Entry 8IFN (electron microscopy, 2.81 A resolution); this record covers chains B and A of the 6 polymer chains in the assembly.

[Chain B]
Molecule: Spike glycoprotein
From: Middle East respiratory syndrome-related coronavirus
Reference sequence: R9UQ53 (R9UQ53_MERS); the construct has insertions or renumbered stretches relative to UniProt, so the offset changes along the chain: 1-1290 = UniProt 1-1290; 1301-1333 = UniProt 1292-1324
Sequence (1347 residues; row label = number of the first residue in the row):
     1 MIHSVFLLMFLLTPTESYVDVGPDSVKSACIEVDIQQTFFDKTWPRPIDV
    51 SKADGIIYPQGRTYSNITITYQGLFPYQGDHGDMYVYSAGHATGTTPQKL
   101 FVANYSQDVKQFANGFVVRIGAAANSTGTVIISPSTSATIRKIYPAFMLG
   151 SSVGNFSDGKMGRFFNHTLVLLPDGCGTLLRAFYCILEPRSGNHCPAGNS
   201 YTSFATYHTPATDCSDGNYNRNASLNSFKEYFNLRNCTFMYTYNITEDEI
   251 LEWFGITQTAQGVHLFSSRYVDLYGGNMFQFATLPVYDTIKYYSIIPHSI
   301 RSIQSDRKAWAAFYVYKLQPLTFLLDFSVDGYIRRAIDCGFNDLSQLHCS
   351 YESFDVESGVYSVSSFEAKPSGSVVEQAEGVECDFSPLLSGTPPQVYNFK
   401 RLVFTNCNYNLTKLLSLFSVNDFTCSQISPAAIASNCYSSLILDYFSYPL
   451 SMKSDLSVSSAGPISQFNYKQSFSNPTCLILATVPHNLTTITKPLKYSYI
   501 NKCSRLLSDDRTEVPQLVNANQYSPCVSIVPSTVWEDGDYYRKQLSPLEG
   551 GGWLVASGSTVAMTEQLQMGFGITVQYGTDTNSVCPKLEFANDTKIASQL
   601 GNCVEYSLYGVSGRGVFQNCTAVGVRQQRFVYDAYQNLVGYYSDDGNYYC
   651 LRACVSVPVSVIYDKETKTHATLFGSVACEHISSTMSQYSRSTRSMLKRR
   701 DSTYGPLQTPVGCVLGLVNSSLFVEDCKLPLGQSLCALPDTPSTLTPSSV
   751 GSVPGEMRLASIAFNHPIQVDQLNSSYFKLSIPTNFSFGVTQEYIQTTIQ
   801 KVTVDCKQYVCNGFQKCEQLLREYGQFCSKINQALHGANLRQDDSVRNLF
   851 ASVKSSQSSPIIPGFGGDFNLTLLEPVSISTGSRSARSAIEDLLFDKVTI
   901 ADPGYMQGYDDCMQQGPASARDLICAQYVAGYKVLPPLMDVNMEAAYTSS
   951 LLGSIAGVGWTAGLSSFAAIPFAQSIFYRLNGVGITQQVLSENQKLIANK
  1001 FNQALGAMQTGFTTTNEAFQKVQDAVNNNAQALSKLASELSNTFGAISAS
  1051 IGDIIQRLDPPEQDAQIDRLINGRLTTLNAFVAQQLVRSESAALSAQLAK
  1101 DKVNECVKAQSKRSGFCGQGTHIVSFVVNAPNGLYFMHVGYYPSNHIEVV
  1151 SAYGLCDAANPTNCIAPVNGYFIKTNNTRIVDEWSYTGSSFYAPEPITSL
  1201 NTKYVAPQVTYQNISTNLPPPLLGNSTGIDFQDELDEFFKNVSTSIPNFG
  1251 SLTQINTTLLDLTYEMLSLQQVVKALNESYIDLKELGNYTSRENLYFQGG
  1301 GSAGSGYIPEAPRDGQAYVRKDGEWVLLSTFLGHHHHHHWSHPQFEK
Not modelled in the structure: 1-17, 701-704, 742-752, 878-885, 1178-1181, 1225-1347
Construct notes: conflict Ser-748 (Arg in R9UQ53), Gly-751 (Arg in R9UQ53), Gln-1020 (Arg in R9UQ53), 30 further conflict positions vs the reference (R9UQ53) not listed; insertion (1291-1295, 1297-1300); expression tag (1334-1347)
Disulfide bonds: Cys-30/Cys-195, Cys-176/Cys-214, Cys-185/Cys-237, Cys-339/Cys-349, Cys-383/Cys-407, Cys-425/Cys-478, Cys-437/Cys-585, Cys-503/Cys-526, Cys-603/Cys-654, Cys-620/Cys-650, Cys-679/Cys-713, Cys-727/Cys-736, Cys-806/Cys-828, Cys-811/Cys-817, Cys-912/Cys-925, Cys-1106/Cys-1117, Cys-1156/Cys-1164
Covalent attachments: glycan linked to Asn-410

[Chain A]
Molecule: Vhh-T148
From: Camelus dromedarius
Notes: antibody fragment or engineered binder
Sequence (135 residues; each row starts with the number of its first residue):
     1 QVQLQESGGGSVQAGGSLKLSCSVSGYTYSTYCIAWFRQVPGKEREGLAF
    51 IKNPEGNTDYADSVQGRFFISQDTVDNTVYLSMNSLKPEDTATYYCAGAV
   101 SNWVCGMSIKSQGYGMDYWGKGTQVTVSSHHHHHH
Not modelled in the structure: 129-135
Disulfide bonds: Cys-22/Cys-96, Cys-33/Cys-105

[Chain B / chain A interface]
Residue-residue contacts (38):
  Gly-380(B) / Thr-31(A)
  Gly-380(B) / Pro-54(A)
  Glu-382(B) / Thr-31(A)
  Glu-382(B) / Ser-101(A)  hydrogen bond
  Glu-382(B) / Asn-102(A)  hydrogen bond (side chain-backbone)
  Glu-382(B) / Trp-103(A)  hydrogen bond
  Cys-383(B) / Trp-103(A)
  Asp-384(B) / Lys-52(A)  salt bridge
  Asp-384(B) / Trp-103(A)
  Phe-385(B) / Trp-103(A)  hydrophobic
  Ser-386(B) / Trp-103(A)
  Leu-389(B) / Trp-103(A)  hydrophobic
  Leu-389(B) / Met-107(A)  hydrophobic
  Lys-413(B) / Val-100(A)
  Lys-413(B) / Ser-101(A)
  Lys-413(B) / Gly-115(A)  hydrogen bond (side chain-backbone)
  Lys-413(B) / Asp-117(A)  salt bridge
  Leu-414(B) / Trp-103(A)  hydrophobic
  Leu-417(B) / Val-104(A)  hydrophobic
  Leu-417(B) / Tyr-114(A)
  Leu-417(B) / Gly-115(A)
  Pro-485(B) / Tyr-114(A)
  Asn-487(B) / Ser-111(A)
  Asn-487(B) / Gln-112(A)
  Asn-487(B) / Tyr-114(A)
  Leu-488(B) / Met-107(A)  hydrophobic
  Leu-488(B) / Ser-111(A)
  Thr-489(B) / Lys-110(A)  hydrogen bond (side chain-backbone)
  Thr-489(B) / Ser-111(A)  hydrogen bond
  Thr-489(B) / Gln-112(A)
  Thr-490(B) / Met-107(A)
  Thr-490(B) / Ser-111(A)
  Lys-587(B) / Tyr-29(A)
  Lys-587(B) / Thr-31(A)  hydrogen bond (side chain-backbone)
  Lys-587(B) / Val-100(A)
  Glu-589(B) / Thr-28(A)  hydrogen bond
  Phe-590(B) / Thr-28(A)
  Phe-590(B) / Tyr-29(A)  hydrophobic
Also at the interface, not in a pair above, chain B (21 interface residues in all): Val-381, Asn-410, Ser-416
Also at the interface, not in a pair above, chain A (18 interface residues in all): Ser-30

[Summary]
The interface between chain B and chain A involves 21 residues on one side and 18 on the other; the contacts
include 8 hydrogen bonds and 2 salt bridges. Polar contacts include Asp-384(B)/Lys-52(A),
Lys-413(B)/Asp-117(A) and Glu-382(B)/Ser-101(A).
Chain B is Spike glycoprotein (Middle East respiratory syndrome-related coronavirus) and chain A is Vhh-T148
(Camelus dromedarius); the structure, MERS-CoV spike trimer in complex with nanobody VHH-T148, was determined
by electron microscopy.
